PDB entry 5UWW | X-ray diffraction, 2.15 A resolution | chains A and C of the 4 polymer chains in the assembly

# Chain A
Protein: GTP-binding nuclear protein Ran
Source organism: Homo sapiens
Reference sequence: P62826 (RAN_HUMAN); residue numbers follow UniProt; this construct covers 1-216
Sequence (237 residues; numbered -20 to 216; the number before each row is that of its first residue; numbers below 1 keep their minus sign (Met-20 is residue -20)):
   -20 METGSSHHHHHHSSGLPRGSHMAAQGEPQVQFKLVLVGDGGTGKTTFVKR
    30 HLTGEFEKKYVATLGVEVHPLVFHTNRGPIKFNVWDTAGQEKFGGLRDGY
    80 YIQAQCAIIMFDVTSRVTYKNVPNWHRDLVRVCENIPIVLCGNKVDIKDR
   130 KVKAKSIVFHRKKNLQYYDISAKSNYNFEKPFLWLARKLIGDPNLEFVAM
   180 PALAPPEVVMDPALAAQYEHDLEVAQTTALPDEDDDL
Disordered / not traced: -20 to 8, 188-189
Construct notes: expression tag (-20 to 0)
Metal / ion sites: Mg2+: Thr24, Thr42 (together with GMP-PNP)
Residues lining bound ligands: GMP-PNP (GNP; phosphoaminophosphonic acid-guanylate ester): Asp18, Gly19, Gly20, Thr21, Gly22, Lys23, Thr24, Thr25, Phe35, Glu36, Lys37, Lys38, Tyr39, Val40, Ala41, Thr42, Thr66, Ala67, Gly68, Gln69, Asn122, Lys123, Asp125, Ile126, Ser150, Ala151, Lys152
Curated features (UniProtKB/Swiss-Prot):
  - region: Lys37 to Val45 (Switch-I), Gly68 to Gln84 (Switch-II), Asp211 to Leu216 (Interaction with RANBP1)
  - binding site (GTP): Asp18 to Thr25, Glu36 to Thr42, Gly68, Asn122 to Asp125, Ser150 to Lys152
  - site: Gln69 (Essential for GTP hydrolysis)
  - modified residue: Ala2 (N-acetylalanine), Thr24 (Phosphothreonine), Lys37 (N6-acetyllysine), Lys60 (N6-acetyllysine), Lys71 (N6-acetyllysine), Lys99 (N6-acetyllysine), Lys134 (N6-acetyllysine), Lys159 (N6-acetyllysine)
  - cross-link (Glycyl lysine isopeptide (Lys-Gly)): Lys71 (interchain with G-Cter in SUMO2), Lys152 (interchain with G-Cter in SUMO2)

# Chain C
Protein: Exportin-1
Source organism: Saccharomyces cerevisiae
Reference sequence: P30822 (XPO1_YEAST); numbering as in UniProt; present here: 1-376, 414-1058
Sequence (1024 residues; each row starts with the number of its first residue; note: 37 numbers in that range are skipped by the numbering (no residue carries them; nothing is unmodelled there); numbers below 1 keep their minus sign (Gly-2 is residue -2)):
    -2 GGSMEGILDFSNDLDIALLDQVVSTFYQGSGVQQKQAQEILTKFQDNPDA
    48 WQKADQILQFSTNPQSKFIALSILDKLITRKWKLLPNDHRIGIRNFVVGM
    98 IISMCQDDEVFKTQKNLINKSDLTLVQILKQEWPQNWPEFIPELIGSSSS
   148 SVNVCENNMIVLKLLSEEVFDFSAEQMTQAKALHLKNSMSKEFEQIFKLC
   198 FQVLEQGSSSSLIVATLESLLRYLHWIPYRYIYETNILELLSTKFMTSPD
   248 TRAITLKCLTEVSNLKIPQDNDLIKRQTVLFFQNTLQQIATSVMPVTADL
   298 KATYANANGNDQSFLQDLAMFLTTYLARNRALLESDESLRELLLNAHQYL
   348 IQLSKIEERELFKTTLDYWHNLVADLFYE
   414 PLKKHIYEEICSQLRLVIIENMVRPEEDLVVENDEGEIVREFVKESDTIQ
   464 LYKSEREVLVYLTHLNVIDTEEIMISKLARQIDGSEWSWHNINTLSWAIG
   514 SISGTMSEDTEKRFVVTVIKDLLGLCEQKRGKDNKAVVASDIMYVVGQYP
   564 RFLKAHWNFLRTVILALFEFMHETHEGVQDMACDTFIKIVQKCKYHFVIQ
   614 QPRESEPFIQTIIRDIQKTTADLQPQQVHTFYKACGIIISEERSVAERNR
   664 LLSDLMQLPNMAWDTIVEQSTANPTLLLDSETVKIIANIIKTNVAVCTSM
   714 GADFYPQLGHIYYNMLQLYRAVSSMISAQVAAEGLIATKTPKVRGLRTIK
   764 KEILKLVETYISKARNLDDVVKVLVEPLLNAVLEDYMNNVPDARDAEVLN
   814 CMTTVVEKVGHMIPQGVILILQSVFECTLDMINKDFTEYPEHRVEFYKLL
   864 KVINEKSFAAFLELPPAAFKLFVDAICWAFKHNNRDVEVNGLQIALDLVK
   914 NIERMGNVPFANEFHKNYFFIFVSETFFVLTDSDHKSGFSKQALLLMKLI
   964 SLVYDNKISVPLYQEAEVPQGTSNQVYLSQYLANMLSNAFPHLTSEQIAS
  1014 FLSALTKQCKDLVVFKGTLRDFLVQIKEVGGDPTDYLFAEDKENA
Disordered / not traced: -2 to -1, 445-455, 1053-1058
Construct notes: expression tag (-2 to 0); conflict Asp441 (Val in P30822), Gly537 (Asp in P30822), Cys539 (Thr in P30822), Glu540 (Val in P30822), Gln541 (Lys in P30822), Ala579 (Lys in P30822), Cys1022 (Tyr in P30822)

# Interface between chain A and chain C
Contacting residue pairs (53):
  Val45(A) with Gln35(C)
  Val47(A) with Gln31(C)
  Trp64(A) with Phe23(C), hydrophobic; Tyr24(C), hydrophobic; Gln31(C)
  Lys71(A) with Asp947(C), salt bridge
  Gly74(A) with Gln42(C), hydrogen bond (backbone-side chain)
  Leu75(A) with Phe23(C), hydrophobic; Gln42(C)
  Asp77(A) with Phe65(C); Lys117(C), salt bridge
  Gly78(A) with Tyr24(C), hydrogen bond (backbone-side chain); Phe65(C)
  Tyr79(A) with Phe23(C), hydrophobic; Gln35(C), hydrogen bond
  Ile81(A) with Tyr24(C); Gln62(C); Phe65(C), hydrophobic
  Gln82(A) with Gln25(C); Gln62(C)
  Asn103(A) with Phe169(C); Glu172(C), hydrogen bond
  Arg106(A) with Phe169(C); Gln173(C)
  Arg110(A) with Leu120(C); Leu161(C); Glu164(C), salt bridge; Glu165(C), salt bridge
  Val111(A) with Phe65(C), hydrophobic; Asn113(C)
  Glu113(A) with Asn116(C)
  His139(A) with Glu357(C), salt bridge
  Arg140(A) with Met317(C); Lys360(C); Thr361(C), hydrogen bond; Asp364(C), salt bridge
  Lys141(A) with Lys254(C), hydrogen bond (backbone-side chain); Glu258(C), salt bridge
  Asn143(A) with Lys254(C), hydrogen bond; Ser310(C); Gln313(C), hydrogen bond; Asp314(C), hydrogen bond
  Gln145(A) with Glu355(C), hydrogen bond
  Tyr146(A) with Glu357(C)
  Asp148(A) with Asp460(C)
  Tyr155(A) with Glu458(C); Asp460(C), hydrogen bond
  Lys167(A) with Gln309(C), hydrogen bond
  Pro172(A) with Ala302(C); Asn303(C)
  Thr206(A) with Ile749(C)
  Ala208(A) with Lys752(C)
  Glu212(A) with Arg757(C)
Other interface residues (no listed pair), chain A (39 interface residues in all): Lys12, Leu43, Gly44, Arg76, Lys99, Asn100, Pro102, Lys130, Ala133, Asp213
Other interface residues (no listed pair), chain C (50 interface residues in all): Leu38, Thr39, Ser69, Lys73, Thr257, Asn261, Ala304, Val456, Gln463, Arg898, Asp899, Arg1033

# Overview
The interface between chain A and chain C involves 39 residues on one side and 50 on the other; the contacts
include 12 hydrogen bonds and 7 salt bridges. Among the polar pairs are Lys71(A)-Asp947(C), Asp77(A)-Lys117(C)
and Arg110(A)-Glu164(C). Ligands of chain A: GMP-PNP.
Chain A is GTP-binding nuclear protein Ran (Homo sapiens) and chain C is Exportin-1 (Saccharomyces
cerevisiae); the structure, Crystal Structure of DEAF1 Peptide in complex with CRM1 K579A mutant-Ran-RanBP1,
was determined by X-ray diffraction together with 5UWH, 5UWI, 5UWJ, 5UWO, 5UWP, 5UWQ and 4 further entries
from the same study.
